Entry 3WFS (X-ray diffraction, 3.31 A resolution); this record covers chains A and C.

== Chain A ==
Molecule: 74-nt RNA strand
Sequence (74 nucleotides; numbered 1 to 74; the number before each row is that of its first residue):
     1 GGCCAGGUAG CUCAGUUGGU AGAGCACUGG ACUGAAAAUC CAGGUGUCGG CGGUUCGAUU
    61 CCGCCCCUGG CCAC

== Chain C ==
Molecule: Poly A polymerase
Source organism: synthetic construct
Notes: EC 2.7.7.72
Reference sequence: O67911 (O67911_AQUAE); numbering as in UniProt (aligned over 16-448)
Sequence (512 residues; each row starts with the number of its first residue; X marks 79 residues of unknown identity (built as UNK)):
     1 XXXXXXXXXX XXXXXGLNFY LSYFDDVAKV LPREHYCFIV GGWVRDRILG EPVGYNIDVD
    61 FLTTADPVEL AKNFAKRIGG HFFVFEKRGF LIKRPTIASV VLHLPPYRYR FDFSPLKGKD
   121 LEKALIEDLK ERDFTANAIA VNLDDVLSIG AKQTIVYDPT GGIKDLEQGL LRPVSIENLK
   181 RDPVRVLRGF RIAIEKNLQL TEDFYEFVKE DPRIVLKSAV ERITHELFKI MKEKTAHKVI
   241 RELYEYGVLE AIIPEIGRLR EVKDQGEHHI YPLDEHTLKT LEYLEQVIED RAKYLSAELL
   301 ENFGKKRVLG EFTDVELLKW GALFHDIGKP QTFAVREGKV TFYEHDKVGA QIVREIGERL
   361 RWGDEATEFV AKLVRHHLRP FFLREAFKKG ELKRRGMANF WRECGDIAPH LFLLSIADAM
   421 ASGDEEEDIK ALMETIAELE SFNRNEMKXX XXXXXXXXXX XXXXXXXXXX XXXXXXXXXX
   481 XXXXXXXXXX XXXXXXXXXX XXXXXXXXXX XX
Unresolved in the structure: 1-4, 8-16, 87-94, 148-153, 265-271, 333-340, 449-472, 489-490, 505-512

== Interface between chain A and chain C ==
Residue-residue contacts (34):
  G1(A) / His-81(C)  sugar contact
  G1(A) / Phe-83(C)  stacking on the base
  C3(A) / Leu-309(C)  phosphate contact
  C3(A) / Gly-310(C)  sugar contact
  C4(A) / Trp-362(C)  phosphate contact
  C4(A) / Gly-363(C)  phosphate contact
  C4(A) / Asp-364(C)  phosphate contact
  C4(A) / Glu-365(C)  phosphate contact
  A5(A) / Gly-363(C)  phosphate contact
  A5(A) / Asp-364(C)  hydrogen bond to the phosphate
  G70(A) / Glu-221(C)  hydrogen bond to the sugar
  C71(A) / Glu-221(C)  sugar contact
  C71(A) / Arg-222(C)  sugar contact
  C72(A) / Phe-85(C)  stacking on the base
  C72(A) / Arg-110(C)  hydrogen bond to the sugar
  C72(A) / Arg-222(C)  salt bridge to the phosphate
  A73(A) / Asp-60(C)  hydrogen bond to the sugar
  A73(A) / Phe-85(C)  phosphate contact
  A73(A) / Ile-97(C)  sugar contact
  A73(A) / Asp-112(C)  phosphate contact
  A73(A) / Arg-132(C)  base contact
  A73(A) / Asp-182(C)  base contact
  A73(A) / Arg-185(C)  hydrogen bond to the base
  C74(A) / Gly-41(C)  phosphate contact
  C74(A) / Gly-42(C)  hydrogen bond to the phosphate
  C74(A) / Asp-58(C)  phosphate contact
  C74(A) / Asp-60(C)  sugar contact
  C74(A) / Arg-132(C)  hydrogen bond to the sugar
  C74(A) / Asp-133(C)  hydrogen bond to the base
  C74(A) / Asn-137(C)  hydrogen bond to the sugar
  C74(A) / Asp-182(C)  hydrogen bond to the base
  C74(A) / Arg-185(C)  hydrogen bond to the base
  C74(A) / Arg-188(C)  hydrogen bond to the base
  C74(A) / Arg-222(C)  base contact
Interface residues without a listed pair, chain A (12 interface residues in all): G2, G19, C56
Interface residues without a listed pair, chain C (30 interface residues in all): Arg-45, Val-101, Arg-108, Val-184, Ala-219, Arg-361

== In short ==
12 residues of chain A face 30 of chain C across their interface, with 12 hydrogen bonds, 1 salt bridge and 2
aromatic stacking contacts. Polar contacts include A73(A)/Arg-185(C), C74(A)/Asp-133(C) and C74(A)/Asp-182(C).
Chain A is a 74-nt RNA strand and chain C is Poly A polymerase (synthetic construct); the structure, tRNA
processing enzyme complex 3, was determined by X-ray diffraction, deposited together with 3WFO, 3WFP, 3WFQ and
3WFR.
